8AAG - chains I and H of the 11 polymer chains in the assembly; structure by electron microscopy, 10.00 A resolution (very low resolution: no residue pairs are listed; an interface is given only as per-side residue counts).

[Chain I]
Molecule: DNA/RNA
From: synthetic construct
Sequence (198 nucleotides; numbered -99 to 98; the number before each row is that of its first residue; numbers below 1 keep their minus sign (DA-99 is residue -99)):
   -99 AACTACGTAA TATTGGCCAG CTAGGATATC ACAATCCCGG TGCCGAGGCC GCTCAATTGG
   -39 TCGTAGACAG CTCTAGCACC GCTTAAACGC ACGTACGGAA TCCGTACGTG CGTTTAAGCG
    21 GTGCTAGAGC TGTCTACGAC CAATTGAGCG GCCTCGGCAC CGGGATTGTG ATATCCTAGC
    81 TGGCCAATAT TACGTAGT
Unresolved in the structure: -99 to -93, 93-98

[Chain H]
Molecule: Histone H2B type 1-C/E/F/G/I
From: Homo sapiens
Chain sequence (122 residues; each row starts with the number of its first residue):
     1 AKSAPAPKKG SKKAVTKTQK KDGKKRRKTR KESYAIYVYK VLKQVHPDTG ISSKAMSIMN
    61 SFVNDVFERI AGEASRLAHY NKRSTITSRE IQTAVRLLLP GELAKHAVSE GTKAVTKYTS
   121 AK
Unresolved in the structure: 1-26

[Interface between chain I and chain H]
At this resolution (10 A) residue pairs are not listed: 6 residues of chain I and 11 of chain H lie at the interface.

[In short]
The interface between chain I and chain H involves 6 residues on one side and 11 on the other.
Chain I is DNA/RNA (synthetic construct) and chain H is Histone H2B type 1-C/E/F/G/I (Homo sapiens); the
structure, H1-bound palindromic nucleosome, state 1, was determined by electron microscopy.
